PDB entry 5DHI | X-ray diffraction, 2.25 A resolution | chain A

== Chain A ==
Molecule: 5-epi-aristolochene synthase
From: Nicotiana tabacum
Notes: EC 4.2.3.61
Reference sequence: Q40577 (5EAS_TOBAC); residues 13-548 here = UniProt positions 13-548
Chain sequence (536 residues; numbered 13 to 548; the number before each row is that of its first residue):
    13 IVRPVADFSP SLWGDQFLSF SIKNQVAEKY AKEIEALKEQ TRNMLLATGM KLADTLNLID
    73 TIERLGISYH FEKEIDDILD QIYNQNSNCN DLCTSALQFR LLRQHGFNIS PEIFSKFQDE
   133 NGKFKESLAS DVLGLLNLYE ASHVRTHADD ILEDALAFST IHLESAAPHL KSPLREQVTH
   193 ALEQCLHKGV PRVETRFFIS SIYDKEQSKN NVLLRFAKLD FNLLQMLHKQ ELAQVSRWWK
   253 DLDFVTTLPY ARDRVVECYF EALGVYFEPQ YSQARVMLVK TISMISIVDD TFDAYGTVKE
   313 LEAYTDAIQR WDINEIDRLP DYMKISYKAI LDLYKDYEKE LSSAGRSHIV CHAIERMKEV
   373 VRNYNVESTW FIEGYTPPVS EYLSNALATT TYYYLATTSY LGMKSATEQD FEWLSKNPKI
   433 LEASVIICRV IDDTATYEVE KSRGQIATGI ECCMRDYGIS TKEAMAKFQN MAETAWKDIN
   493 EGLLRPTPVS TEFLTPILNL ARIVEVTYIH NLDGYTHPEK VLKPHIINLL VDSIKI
Differences from the reference sequence: engineered mutation Glu-273 (Trp in Q40577)
Bound ions: Mg2+ site 1 near Asp-301 (its only coordinating residue here); Mg2+ site 2 near Asp-444 (its only coordinating residue here)
Curated features (UniProtKB/Swiss-Prot):
  - motif: Asp-301 to Asp-305 (DDXXD motif)
  - binding site ((2E,6E)-farnesyl diphosphate): Arg-264, Asp-301, Asp-305, Arg-441, Asp-444
  - binding site (Mg(2+)): Asp-301, Asp-305, Asp-444, Asp-445, Thr-448, Glu-452
Reported in the primary citation:
  - Mg2+ coordination: Asp-444, Thr-448, Glu-452
  - catalytic residues: Tyr-404 (proposed by the authors, not directly observed)
  - mutagenesis - Y404F: decreased catalytic activity on FPP
  - mutagenesis - W273E: abolished catalytic activity on 5-epi-aristolochene

== Overview ==
Curated annotation (UniProt) lists 5 (2E,6E)-farnesyl diphosphate-binding residues and 6 Mg2+-binding
residues. The paper reports the catalytic residue Tyr-404; Y404F reduces catalytic activity on FPP.
Chain A is 5-epi-aristolochene synthase (Nicotiana tabacum); the structure, Nicotiana tabacum
5-epi-aristolochene synthase mutant W273E - nonalkylated, was determined by X-ray diffraction together with
5DHK from the same study.
